PDB entry 8YYQ | X-ray diffraction, 1.95 A resolution | chain A

[Chain A]
Molecule: Putative ATP-dependent b-aminoacyl-ACP synthetase
Organism: Embleya scabrispora
UniProtKB: A0A0F7R6G7 (A0A0F7R6G7_9ACTN); residues 1-533 here = UniProt positions 1-533
Chain sequence (549 residues; each row starts with the number of its first residue; numbers below 1 keep their minus sign (Met-15 is residue -15)):
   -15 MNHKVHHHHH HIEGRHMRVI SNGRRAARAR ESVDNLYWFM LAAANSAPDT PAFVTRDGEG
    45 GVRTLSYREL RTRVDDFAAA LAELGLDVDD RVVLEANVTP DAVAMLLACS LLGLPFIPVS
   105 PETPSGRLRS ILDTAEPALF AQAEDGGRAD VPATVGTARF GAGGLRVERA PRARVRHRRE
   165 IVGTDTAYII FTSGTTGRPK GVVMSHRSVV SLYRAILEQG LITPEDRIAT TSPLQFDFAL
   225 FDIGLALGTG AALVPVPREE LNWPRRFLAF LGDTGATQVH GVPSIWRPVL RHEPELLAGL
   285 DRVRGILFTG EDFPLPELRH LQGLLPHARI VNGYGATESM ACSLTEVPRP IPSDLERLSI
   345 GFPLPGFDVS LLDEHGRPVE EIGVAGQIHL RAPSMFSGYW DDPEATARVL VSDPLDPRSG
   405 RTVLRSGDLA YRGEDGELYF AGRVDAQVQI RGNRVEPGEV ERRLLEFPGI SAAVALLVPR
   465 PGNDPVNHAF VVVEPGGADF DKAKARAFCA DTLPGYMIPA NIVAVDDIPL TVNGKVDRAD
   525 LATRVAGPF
Disordered / not traced: -15 to 8, 41-44, 177-182, 431-436, 461-470, 478-487, 529-533
Sequence notes: initiating methionine (-15); expression tag (-14 to 0); engineered mutation Leu328 (Phe in A0A0F7R6G7); conflict Asn471 (Leu in A0A0F7R6G7)
Residues lining bound ligands: A1L0G ([(2R,3S,4R,5R)-5-(6-aminopurin-9-yl)-3,4-bis(oxidanyl)oxolan-2-yl]methyl N-[(3S)-3-azanyl-3-(3-cyanophenyl)propanoyl]sulfamate): Phe220, Asp221, Phe222, Phe225, Thr293, Gly294, Glu295, Asp296, Asn316, Gly317, Tyr318, Gly319, Ala320, Thr321, Glu322, Met324, Ala325, Ser327, Leu328, Ile344, Asp412, Phe424, Arg427, Lys519

[Overview]
Bound to chain A: compound A1L0G.
Chain A is Putative ATP-dependent b-aminoacyl-ACP synthetase (Embleya scabrispora); the structure, Structure
of the HitB F328L mutant, was determined by X-ray diffraction (same publication as 8YYR).
